Entry 3QWR (X-ray diffraction, 3.25 A resolution); this record covers chains B and D of the 3 polymer chains in the assembly.

== Chain B ==
Molecule: Interleukin-23 subunit alpha
Organism: Homo sapiens
Reference sequence: Q9NPF7 (IL23A_HUMAN); residues 1-170 here correspond to UniProt positions 20-189 (UniProt number = residue number + 19)
Chain sequence (170 residues; each row starts with the number of its first residue):
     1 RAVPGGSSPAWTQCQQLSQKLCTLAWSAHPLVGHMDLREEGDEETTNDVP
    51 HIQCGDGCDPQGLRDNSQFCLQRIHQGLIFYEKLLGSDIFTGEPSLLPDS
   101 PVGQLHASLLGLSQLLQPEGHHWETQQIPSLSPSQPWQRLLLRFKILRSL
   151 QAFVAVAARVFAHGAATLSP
Not modelled in the structure: 1-6, 39-49, 121-130, 169-170
Disulfide bonds: Cys58-Cys70

== Chain D ==
Molecule: Adnectin
Organism: Homo sapiens
Chain sequence (109 residues; row label = number of the first residue in the row; numbers below 1 keep their minus sign (Met-1 is residue -1)):
    -1 MGVSDVPRDLEVVAATPTSLLISWEHDYPYRRYYRITYGETGGNSPVQEF
    49 TVPKDVDTATISGLKPGVDYTITVYAVTSSYKYDMQYSPISINYRTEIDK
    99 PSQHHHHHH
Not modelled in the structure: -1 to 2, 94-107

== How chain B and chain D interact ==
Pairs across the interface - 34 pairs, chain B then chain D:
  Trp26(B) - Tyr28(D)
  Trp26(B) - Met83(D)  hydrophobic
  Trp26(B) - Tyr85(D)
  Ser27(B) - Pro27(D)
  Ala28(B) - Tyr28(D)
  His29(B) - Tyr28(D)
  His29(B) - Arg30(D)
  His29(B) - Thr76(D)
  His29(B) - Ser77(D)
  His29(B) - Asp82(D)  salt bridge
  Pro30(B) - Tyr28(D)
  Leu31(B) - Arg30(D)
  Leu31(B) - Ser77(D)
  Val32(B) - Arg30(D)  hydrogen bond (backbone-side chain)
  His34(B) - Arg30(D)  hydrogen bond (backbone-side chain)
  Met35(B) - Arg30(D)
  Met35(B) - Tyr31(D)
  Met35(B) - Val75(D)  hydrophobic
  Met35(B) - Ser77(D)
  Met35(B) - Ser78(D)  hydrogen bond
  Asp36(B) - Ser78(D)  hydrogen bond (backbone-side chain)
  Asp36(B) - Tyr79(D)  hydrogen bond (backbone-backbone)
  Leu37(B) - Ser78(D)
  Leu37(B) - Tyr79(D)
  Leu37(B) - Lys80(D)  hydrogen bond (backbone-backbone)
  Phe144(B) - Tyr28(D)
  Phe144(B) - Tyr79(D)  hydrophobic
  Phe144(B) - Asp82(D)
  Lys145(B) - Tyr79(D)  hydrogen bond
  Arg148(B) - Tyr28(D)
  Arg148(B) - Tyr81(D)  hydrogen bond (side chain-backbone)
  Arg148(B) - Asp82(D)  salt bridge
  Arg148(B) - Met83(D)
  Gln151(B) - Tyr28(D)
Also at the interface, not in a pair above, chain B (17 interface residues in all): Gly33, Arg38
Also at the interface, not in a pair above, chain D (15 interface residues in all): Arg29

== Summary ==
Chain B and chain D form an interface of 17 and 15 residues respectively; the contacts include 8 hydrogen
bonds and 2 salt bridges. Polar contacts include His29(B)-Asp82(D), Arg148(B)-Asp82(D) and Val32(B)-Arg30(D).
Chain B is Interleukin-23 subunit alpha and chain D is Adnectin, both from Homo sapiens; the structure,
Crystal structure of IL-23 in complex with an adnectin, was determined by X-ray diffraction (same publication
as 3QWQ).
